5HE3 - chains A and B of the 3 polymer chains in the assembly; structure by X-ray diffraction, 2.74 A resolution.

Chain A:
Molecule: Beta-adrenergic receptor kinase 1
From: Bos taurus
Notes: EC 2.7.11.15
UniProtKB: P21146 (ARBK1_BOVIN); residues 30-670 here = UniProt positions 30-670
Amino-acid sequence (641 residues; row label = number of the first residue in the row):
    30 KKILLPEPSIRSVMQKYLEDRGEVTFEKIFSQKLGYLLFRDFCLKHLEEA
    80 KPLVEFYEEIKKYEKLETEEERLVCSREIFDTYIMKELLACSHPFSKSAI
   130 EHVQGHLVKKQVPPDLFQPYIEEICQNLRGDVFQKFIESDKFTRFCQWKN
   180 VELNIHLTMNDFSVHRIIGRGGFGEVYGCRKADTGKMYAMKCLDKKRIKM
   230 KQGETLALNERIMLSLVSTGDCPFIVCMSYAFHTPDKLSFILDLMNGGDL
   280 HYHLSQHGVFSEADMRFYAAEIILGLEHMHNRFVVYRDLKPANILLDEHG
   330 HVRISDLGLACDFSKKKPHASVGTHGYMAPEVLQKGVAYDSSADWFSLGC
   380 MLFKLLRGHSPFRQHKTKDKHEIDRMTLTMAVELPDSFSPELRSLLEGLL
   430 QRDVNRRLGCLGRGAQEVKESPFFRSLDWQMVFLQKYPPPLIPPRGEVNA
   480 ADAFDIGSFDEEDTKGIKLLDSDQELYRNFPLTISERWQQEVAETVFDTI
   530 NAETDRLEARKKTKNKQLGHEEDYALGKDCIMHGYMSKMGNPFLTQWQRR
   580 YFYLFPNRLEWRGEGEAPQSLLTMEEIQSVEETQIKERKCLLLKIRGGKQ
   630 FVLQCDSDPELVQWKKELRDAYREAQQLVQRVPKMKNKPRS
Unresolved in the structure: 475-492
Ion coordination: Mg2+: H348, E360, V361, Q363, V366
Ligand contacts: FF1 ((4S)-4-[3-[2-(2,6-dimethylphenyl)ethylcarbamoyl]-4-fluoranyl-phenyl]-N-(1H-indazol-5-yl)-6-methyl-2-oxidanylidene-3,4-dihydro-1H-pyrimidine-5-carboxamide): I197, G198, R199, G200, G201, F202, G203, V205, A218, K220, L222, K230, V255, L271, D272, L273, M274, A321, N322, L324, S334, D335
Reported in the primary citation:
  - binding site for FF1: D272, M274
  - conformationally variable residues (loop rearrangement): G201

Chain B:
Molecule: Guanine nucleotide-binding protein G(I)/G(S)/G(T) subunit beta-1
From: Homo sapiens
UniProtKB: P62873 (GBB1_HUMAN); residues 2-340 here = UniProt positions 2-340
Amino-acid sequence (339 residues; numbered 2 to 340; the number before each row is that of its first residue):
     2 SELDQLRQEAEQLKNQIRDARKACADATLSQITNNIDPVGRIQMRTRRTL
    52 RGHLAKIYAMHWGTDSRLLVSASQDGKLIIWDSYTTNKVHAIPLRSSWVM
   102 TCAYAPSGNYVACGGLDNICSIYNLKTREGNVRVSRELAGHTGYLSCCRF
   152 LDDNQIVTSSGDTTCALWDIETGQQTTTFTGHTGDVMSLSLAPDTRLFVS
   202 GACDASAKLWDVREGMCRQTFTGHESDINAICFFPNGNAFATGSDDATCR
   252 LFDLRADQELMTYSHDNIICGITSVSFSKSGRLLLAGYDDFNCNVWDALK
   302 ADRAGVLAGHDNRVSCLGVTDDGMAVATGSWDSFLKIWN
UniProt features mapped onto this chain:
  - modified residue: S2 (N-acetylserine), H266 (Phosphohistidine)
  - natural variant: L30 (L30F: In MRD42; uncertain significance), R52 (R52G: In MRD42), G64 (G64V: In MRD42), D76 (D76E: In MRD42; D76G: In MRD42), G77 (G77S: In MRD42), K78 (K78R: In MRD42), I80 (I80N: In MRD42; I80T: In MRD42), H91 (H91R: In MRD42; uncertain significance), A92 (A92T: In MRD42), P94 (P94S: In MRD42), L95 (L95P: In MRD42), R96 (R96L: In MRD42), 5 further natural variant entries in UniProt

Chain A / chain B interface:
Contacting residue pairs (49; chain A residue first):
  Y553(A) with K78(B), hydrogen bond
  G556(A) with R96(B)
  K557(A) with P94(B); L95(B); R96(B)
  D558(A) with R96(B); S97(B); S98(B), hydrogen bond
  F584(A) with S98(B)
  P585(A) with W99(B)
  N586(A) with Q75(B), hydrogen bond (side chain-backbone); S98(B), hydrogen bond (side chain-backbone); W99(B)
  R587(A) with Q75(B); D76(B), hydrogen bond (side chain-backbone); S98(B), hydrogen bond
  E589(A) with D76(B)
  P597(A) with L55(B)
  Q598(A) with L55(B)
  L600(A) with L55(B), hydrophobic
  T602(A) with Q75(B)
  E604(A) with K57(B), salt bridge; Q75(B), hydrogen bond
  L657(A) with W99(B), hydrophobic
  V661(A) with L117(B), hydrophobic
  P662(A) with Y145(B); M188(B), hydrophobic; C204(B), hydrophobic
  K663(A) with Y59(B); M101(B), hydrogen bond (side chain-backbone); S147(B); M188(B); R314(B); W332(B)
  M664(A) with Y59(B), hydrophobic; W99(B); V100(B); M101(B), hydrophobic; L117(B), hydrophobic; W332(B)
  K665(A) with R314(B); W332(B)
  N666(A) with W332(B)
  K667(A) with D246(B), salt bridge; R314(B)
  R669(A) with I270(B); D290(B), salt bridge; F292(B); N313(B), hydrogen bond
Interface residues without a listed pair, chain A (29 interface residues in all): S599, A654, V658, R660, P668, S670
Interface residues without a listed pair, chain B (32 interface residues in all): A56, A60, G77, D186, D228, N230

Overview:
The interface between chain A and chain B involves 29 residues on one side and 32 on the other, with 9
hydrogen bonds and 3 salt bridges. Polar contacts include E604(A)-K57(B), K667(A)-D246(B) and R669(A)-D290(B).
Chain A binds compound FF1. From the paper: a binding site for FF1 at D272(A) and M274(A); conformational
variability at G201(A).
Chain A is Beta-adrenergic receptor kinase 1 (Bos taurus) and chain B is Guanine nucleotide-binding protein
G(I)/G(S)/G(T) subunit beta-1 (Homo sapiens); the structure, Bovine GRK2 in complex with Gbetagamma subunits
and CCG224411, was determined by X-ray diffraction together with 5HE0, 5HE1 and 5HE2 from the same study.
